Entry 4CR4 (electron microscopy, 8.80 A resolution (very low resolution: no residue pairs are listed; an interface is given only as per-side residue counts)); this record covers chains A and B of the 33 polymer chains in the assembly.

[Chain A]
Molecule: Proteasome component C7-alpha
Source organism: Saccharomyces cerevisiae
Notes: EC 3.4.25.1
UniProt: P21243 (PSA1_YEAST); numbering as in UniProt (aligned over 1-252)
Sequence (252 residues; numbered 1 to 252; the number before each row is that of its first residue):
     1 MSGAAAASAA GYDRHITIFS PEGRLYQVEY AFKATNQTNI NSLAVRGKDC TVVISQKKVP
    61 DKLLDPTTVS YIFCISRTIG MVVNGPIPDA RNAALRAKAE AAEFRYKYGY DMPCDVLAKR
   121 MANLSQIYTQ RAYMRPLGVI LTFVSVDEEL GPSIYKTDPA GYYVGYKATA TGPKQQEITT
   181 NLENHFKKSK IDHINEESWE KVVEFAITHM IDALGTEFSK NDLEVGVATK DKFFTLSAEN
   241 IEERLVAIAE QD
Unresolved in the structure: 1-9

[Chain B]
Molecule: Proteasome component Y7
Source organism: Saccharomyces cerevisiae
Notes: EC 3.4.25.1
UniProt: P23639 (PSA2_YEAST); residues 1-250 here = UniProt positions 1-250
Sequence (250 residues; row label = number of the first residue in the row):
     1 MTDRYSFSLT TFSPSGKLGQ IDYALTAVKQ GVTSLGIKAT NGVVIATEKK SSSPLAMSET
    61 LSKVSLLTPD IGAVYSGMGP DYRVLVDKSR KVAHTSYKRI YGEYPPTKLL VSEVAKIMQE
   121 ATQSGGVRPF GVSLLIAGHD EFNGFSLYQV DPSGSYFPWK ATAIGKGSVA AKTFLEKRWN
   181 DELELEDAIH IALLTLKESV EGEFNGDTIE LAIIGDENPD LLGYTGIPTD KGPRFRKLTS
   241 QEINDRLEAL
Curated features (UniProtKB/Swiss-Prot):
  - cross-link: K108 (Glycyl lysine isopeptide (Lys-Gly) (interchain with G-Cter in ubiquitin))

[Interface between chain A and chain B]
At this resolution (9 A) residue pairs are not listed: 32 residues of chain A and 31 of chain B lie at the interface.

[In short]
32 residues of chain A face 31 of chain B across their interface.
Chain A is Proteasome component C7-alpha and chain B is Proteasome component Y7, both from Saccharomyces
cerevisiae; the structure, Deep classification of a large cryo-EM dataset defines the conformational landscape
of the 26S proteasome, was determined by electron microscopy (same publication as 4CR2 and 4CR3).
